Entry 8OOY (electron microscopy, 4.00 A resolution); this record covers chains A and P of the 4 polymer chains in the assembly.

[Chain A]
Molecule: DNA polymerase I
From: Escherichia coli 'BL21-Gold(DE3)pLysS AG'
Notes: EC 2.7.7.7
UniProtKB: P00582 (DPO1_ECOLI); numbering as in UniProt (aligned over 328-928)
Chain sequence (604 residues; numbered 325 to 928; the number before each row is that of its first residue):
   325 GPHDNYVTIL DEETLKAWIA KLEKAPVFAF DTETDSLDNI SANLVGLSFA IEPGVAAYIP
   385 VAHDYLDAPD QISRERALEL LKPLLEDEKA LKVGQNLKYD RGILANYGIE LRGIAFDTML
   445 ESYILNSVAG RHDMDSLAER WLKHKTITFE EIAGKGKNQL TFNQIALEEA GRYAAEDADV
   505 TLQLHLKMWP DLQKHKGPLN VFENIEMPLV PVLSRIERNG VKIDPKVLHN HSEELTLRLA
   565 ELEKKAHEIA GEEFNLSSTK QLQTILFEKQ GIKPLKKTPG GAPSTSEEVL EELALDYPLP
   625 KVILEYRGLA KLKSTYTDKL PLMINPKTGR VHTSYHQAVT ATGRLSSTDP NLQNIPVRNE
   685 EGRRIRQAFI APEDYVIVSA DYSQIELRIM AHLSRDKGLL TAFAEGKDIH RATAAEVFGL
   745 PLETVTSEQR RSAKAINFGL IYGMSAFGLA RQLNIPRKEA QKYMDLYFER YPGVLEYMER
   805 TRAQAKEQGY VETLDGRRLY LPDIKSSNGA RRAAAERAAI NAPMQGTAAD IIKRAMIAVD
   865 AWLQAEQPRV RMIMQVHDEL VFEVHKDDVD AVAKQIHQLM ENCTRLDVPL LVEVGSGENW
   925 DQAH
Construct notes: expression tag (325-327)
Metal / ion sites: Mg2+ near Asp-355 (its only coordinating residue here)
Reported in the primary citation:
  - binding site for Template DNA: Tyr-766
  - conformationally variable residues (side-chain flip): Phe-762, Tyr-766

[Chain P]
Molecule: Extending Primer
Sequence (18 nucleotides; row label = number of the first residue in the row):
     1 GCCAGGGTTT TCCCAGTC

[Interface between chain A and chain P]
Residue-residue contacts (33):
  Lys-479(A) / DT8(P)  hydrogen bond to the phosphate
  Lys-479(A) / DT9(P)  salt bridge to the phosphate
  Thr-602(A) / C13(P)  hydrogen bond to the phosphate
  Thr-602(A) / C14(P)  phosphate contact
  Pro-603(A) / C13(P)  phosphate contact
  Gly-604(A) / C13(P)  hydrogen bond to the phosphate
  Ser-608(A) / C14(P)  phosphate contact
  Thr-609(A) / C14(P)  hydrogen bond to the phosphate
  Ser-610(A) / C14(P)  phosphate contact
  Ser-610(A) / A15(P)  hydrogen bond to the phosphate
  Glu-611(A) / A15(P)  hydrogen bond to the phosphate
  Arg-631(A) / C14(P)  phosphate contact
  Arg-631(A) / A15(P)  phosphate contact
  Lys-635(A) / A15(P)  hydrogen bond to the base
  Lys-635(A) / G16(P)  sugar contact
  Leu-636(A) / G16(P)  sugar contact
  Tyr-640(A) / G16(P)  hydrogen bond to the sugar
  Arg-668(A) / C18(P)  hydrogen bond to the base
  Gln-677(A) / DT17(P)  sugar contact
  Asn-678(A) / G16(P)  hydrogen bond to the base
  Asn-678(A) / DT17(P)  sugar contact
  Ile-679(A) / DT17(P)  sugar contact
  Pro-680(A) / G16(P)  phosphate contact
  Pro-680(A) / DT17(P)  phosphate contact
  Val-681(A) / DT17(P)  hydrogen bond to the phosphate
  Val-681(A) / C18(P)  phosphate contact
  Arg-682(A) / G16(P)  salt bridge to the phosphate
  Arg-682(A) / DT17(P)  salt bridge to the phosphate
  Asn-683(A) / DT17(P)  phosphate contact
  Arg-690(A) / DT17(P)  phosphate contact
  Arg-690(A) / C18(P)  salt bridge to the phosphate
  His-881(A) / C18(P)  sugar contact
  Asp-882(A) / C18(P)  phosphate contact
Interface residues without a listed pair, chain A (29 interface residues in all): Thr-583, Ala-606, Leu-628, Gly-632, Tyr-766, His-928
Interface residues without a listed pair, chain P (9 interface residues in all): C12

[In short]
The interface between chain A and chain P involves 29 residues on one side and 9 on the other, with 11
hydrogen bonds and 4 salt bridges. Polar contacts include Lys-635(A)/A15(P), Arg-668(A)/C18(P) and
Asn-678(A)/G16(P). The paper reports a binding site for Template DNA at Tyr-766(A); conformational variability
at Phe-762(A) and Tyr-766(A).
Chain A is DNA polymerase I (Escherichia coli 'BL21-Gold(DE3)pLysS AG') and chain P is Extending Primer; the
structure, Pol I bound to extended and displaced DNA section - open conformation, was determined by electron
microscopy together with 8OO6 from the same study.
